Entry 6W1S (electron microscopy, 4.02 A resolution (low resolution: residue-level contacts below are approximate; hydrogen-bond / salt-bridge calls are withheld)); this record covers chains V and X of the 25 polymer chains in the assembly.

# Chain V
Protein: Mediator of RNA polymerase II transcription subunit 27
From: Mus musculus
Reference sequence: Q9DB40 (MED27_MOUSE); numbering as in UniProt (aligned over 8-304)
Chain sequence (297 residues; row label = number of the first residue in the row):
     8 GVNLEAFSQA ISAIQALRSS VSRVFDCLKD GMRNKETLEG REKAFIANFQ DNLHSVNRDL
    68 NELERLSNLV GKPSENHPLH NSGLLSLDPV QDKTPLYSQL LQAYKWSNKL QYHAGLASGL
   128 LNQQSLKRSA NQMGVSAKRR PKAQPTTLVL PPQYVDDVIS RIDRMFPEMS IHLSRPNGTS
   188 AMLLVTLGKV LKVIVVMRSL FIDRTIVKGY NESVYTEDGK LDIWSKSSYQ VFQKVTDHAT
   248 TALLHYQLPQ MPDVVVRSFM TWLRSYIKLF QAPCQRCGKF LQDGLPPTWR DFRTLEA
Disordered / not traced: 97-103, 139-158, 219-222
Curated features (UniProtKB/Swiss-Prot):
  - modified residue: Ser-132 (Phosphoserine), Lys-134 (N6-methyllysine)

# Chain X
Protein: Mediator of RNA polymerase II transcription subunit 29
From: Mus musculus
Reference sequence: Q9DB91 (MED29_MOUSE); residues 52-185 here = UniProt positions 52-185
Chain sequence (134 residues; each row starts with the number of its first residue):
    52 DFDPVQRYKM LIPQLKESLQ TLMKVAAQNL IQNTNIDNGQ KSSDAPLQRF DKCLEEFYAL
   112 CDQLELCLRL AHECLSQSCD SAKHSPTLVP TATKPDAVQP DSLPYPQYLA VIKAQITCAK
   172 DIHTALLDCA NKVT
Disordered / not traced: 142-152

# Interface between chain V and chain X
Residue-residue contacts (35; chain V residue first):
  Asn-10(V) / Leu-126(X)
  Leu-11(V) / His-123(X)
  Phe-14(V) / Ala-122(X)
  Phe-14(V) / His-123(X)
  Ala-17(V) / Leu-119(X)
  Ile-18(V) / Glu-116(X)
  Ile-18(V) / Leu-119(X)
  Ile-18(V) / Arg-120(X)
  Ile-21(V) / Leu-115(X)
  Val-28(V) / Tyr-109(X)
  Phe-32(V) / Leu-73(X)
  Phe-32(V) / Phe-101(X)
  Phe-32(V) / Leu-105(X)
  Asn-59(V) / Leu-70(X)
  Asp-66(V) / Tyr-59(X)
  Glu-69(V) / Tyr-59(X)
  Leu-70(V) / Tyr-59(X)
  Leu-73(V) / Val-56(X)
  Leu-76(V) / Val-56(X)
  Ser-81(V) / Gln-128(X)
  Ser-81(V) / Ser-129(X)
  Glu-82(V) / Ser-129(X)
  Glu-82(V) / Ala-133(X)
  Asn-83(V) / Pro-137(X)
  Asn-83(V) / Thr-138(X)
  Asn-83(V) / Leu-139(X)
  Asn-83(V) / Tyr-159(X)
  His-84(V) / Gln-128(X)
  Leu-86(V) / Tyr-156(X)
  Leu-108(V) / Gln-128(X)
  Tyr-111(V) / Asp-131(X)
  Tyr-111(V) / Ser-132(X)
  Tyr-111(V) / Gln-166(X)
  Trp-113(V) / His-174(X)
  Asn-115(V) / Asp-131(X)
Interface residues without a listed pair, chain V (32 interface residues in all): Ser-15, Arg-25, Ser-29, Phe-56, Ser-74, Asn-75, Leu-91, Leu-94, Ala-110
Interface residues without a listed pair, chain X (33 interface residues in all): Ile-63, Met-74, Ala-77, Phe-108, Cys-112, Ile-167, Ala-170

# Overview
32 residues of chain V and 33 residues of chain X are in contact.
Here chain V is Mediator of RNA polymerase II transcription subunit 27 and chain X is Mediator of RNA
polymerase II transcription subunit 29, both from Mus musculus. Entry 6W1S (Atomic model of the mammalian
Mediator complex) was determined by electron microscopy.
